Entry 8AZE (X-ray diffraction, 1.60 A resolution); this record covers chains A and B.

== Chain A ==
Name: 14-3-3 protein sigma
From: Homo sapiens
UniProt: P31947 (1433S_HUMAN); residue numbers follow UniProt; this construct covers 1-231
Amino-acid sequence (236 residues; row label = number of the first residue in the row; numbers below 1 keep their minus sign (Gly-4 is residue -4)):
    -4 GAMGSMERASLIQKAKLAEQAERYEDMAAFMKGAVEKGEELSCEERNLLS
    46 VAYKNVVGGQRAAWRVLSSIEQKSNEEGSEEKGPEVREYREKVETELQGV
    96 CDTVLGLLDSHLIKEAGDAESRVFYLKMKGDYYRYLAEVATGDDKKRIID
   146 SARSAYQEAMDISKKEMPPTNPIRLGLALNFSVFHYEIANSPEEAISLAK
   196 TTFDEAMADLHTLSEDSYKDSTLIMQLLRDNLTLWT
Sequence notes: expression tag (-4 to 0)
Covalently attached groups: compound O5I linked to Cys38
Bound ions: Mg2+ site 1 near Glu2 (its only coordinating residue here); Mg2+ site 2 near Glu39 (its only coordinating residue here); Mg2+ site 3 near Glu89 (its only coordinating residue here)
Small-molecule neighbours: O5I (2-chloranyl-N-[[1-[1-[(4-chlorophenyl)amino]cyclopentyl]carbonylpiperidin-4-yl]methyl]ethanamide): Arg41, Asn42, Phe119, Lys122, Pro167, Ile168, Gly171, Leu172, Asp215, Leu218, Ile219
UniProt features mapped onto this chain:
  - site (Interaction with phosphoserine on interacting protein): Arg56, Arg129
  - modified residue (Phosphoserine): Ser5, Ser74
Reported in the primary citation:
  - binding site for O5I: Cys38, Leu218, Ile219

== Chain B ==
Name: ERalpha peptide
Amino-acid sequence (5 residues; numbered 591 to 595; the number before each row is that of its first residue):
   591 FPATV
Modified / non-standard residues: Thr594 (phosphothreonine; TPO)

== Interface between chain A and chain B ==
Pairs across the interface - 22 pairs, chain A then chain B:
  Lys49(A) - Thr594(B)
  Lys49(A) - Val595(B)
  Arg56(A) - Thr594(B)
  Arg60(A) - Phe591(B)
  Lys122(A) - Val595(B)  hydrogen bond (side chain-backbone)
  Arg129(A) - Thr594(B)
  Tyr130(A) - Thr594(B)
  Gly171(A) - Val595(B)
  Leu174(A) - Ala593(B)
  Leu174(A) - Thr594(B)
  Leu174(A) - Val595(B)  hydrophobic
  Asn175(A) - Thr594(B)
  Asn175(A) - Val595(B)  hydrogen bond (side chain-backbone)
  Val178(A) - Pro592(B)  hydrophobic
  Val178(A) - Ala593(B)
  Val178(A) - Thr594(B)
  Glu182(A) - Pro592(B)
  Leu222(A) - Ala593(B)  hydrophobic
  Leu222(A) - Val595(B)  hydrophobic
  Asn226(A) - Pro592(B)
  Asn226(A) - Ala593(B)  hydrogen bond (side chain-backbone)
  Trp230(A) - Pro592(B)  hydrophobic
Other interface residues (no listed pair), chain A (16 interface residues in all): Asp126, Leu229

== In short ==
Chain A and chain B form an interface of 16 and 5 residues respectively, with 3 hydrogen bonds. Polar contacts
include Lys122(A)-Val595(B), Asn175(A)-Val595(B) and Asn226(A)-Ala593(B). Compound O5I is covalently linked to
Cys38(A). The paper reports a binding site for O5I at Cys38(A), Leu218(A) and Ile219(A).
Chain A is 14-3-3 protein sigma (Homo sapiens) and chain B is ERalpha peptide; the structure, Small molecule
stabilizer for ERalpha and 14-3-3 (1075306), was determined by X-ray diffraction, deposited together with
8AI0, 8ALR, 8ALT, 8ALV, 8ALW, 8AM7 and 32 further entries.
